PDB entry 2EAX | X-ray diffraction, 2.10 A resolution | chains B and C of the 4 polymer chains in the assembly

Chain B (and C):
Molecule: Peptidoglycan recognition protein-I-beta
From: Homo sapiens
Notes: fragment: peptidoglycan-binding domain; chain C of this document is another copy of the same molecule, construct and numbering; everything in this record applies to it too
UniProt: Q3B822 (Q3B822_HUMAN); residue numbers follow UniProt; this construct covers 210-373
Chain sequence (164 residues; each row starts with the number of its first residue):
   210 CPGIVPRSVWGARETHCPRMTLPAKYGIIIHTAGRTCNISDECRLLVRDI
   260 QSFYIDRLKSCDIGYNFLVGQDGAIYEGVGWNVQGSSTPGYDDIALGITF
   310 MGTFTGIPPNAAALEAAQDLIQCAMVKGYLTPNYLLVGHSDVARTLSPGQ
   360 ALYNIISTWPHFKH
Cystine bridges: C210-C332, C226-C270, C246-C252
From the paper describing this entry:
  - binding site for the ligand AMV: T241, Y274
  - specificity-determining residues: V288 (proposed by the authors, not directly observed)

How chain B and chain C interact:
Residue-residue contacts (7; chain B residue first):
  G220(B) with R222(C)
  A221(B) with E223(C), hydrogen bond (backbone-backbone)
  R222(B) with S217(C); G220(C); A221(C)
  R257(B) with R222(C); D265(C), salt bridge

Summary:
4 residues of chain B face 6 of chain C across their interface, with 1 hydrogen bond and 1 salt bridge. Polar
contacts include R257(B)-D265(C) and A221(B)-E223(C). The paper reports a binding site for the ligand AMV at
T241(B) and Y274(B); the specificity determinant V288(B).
Both chains are Peptidoglycan recognition protein-I-beta (Homo sapiens). Entry 2EAX (Crystal structure of
human PGRP-IBETAC in complex with glycosamyl muramyl pentapeptide) was determined by X-ray diffraction (same
publication as 2EAV).
